PDB entry 6MVR | X-ray diffraction, 1.95 A resolution | chain A

[Chain A]
Name: Aldehyde dehydrogenase
Source organism: Loktanella sp. 3ANDIMAR09
UniProt: A0A0Q3EUQ3 (A0A0Q3EUQ3_9RHOB); residues 1-766 here = UniProt positions 1-766
Chain sequence (767 residues; row label = number of the first residue in the row; numbering starts at 0):
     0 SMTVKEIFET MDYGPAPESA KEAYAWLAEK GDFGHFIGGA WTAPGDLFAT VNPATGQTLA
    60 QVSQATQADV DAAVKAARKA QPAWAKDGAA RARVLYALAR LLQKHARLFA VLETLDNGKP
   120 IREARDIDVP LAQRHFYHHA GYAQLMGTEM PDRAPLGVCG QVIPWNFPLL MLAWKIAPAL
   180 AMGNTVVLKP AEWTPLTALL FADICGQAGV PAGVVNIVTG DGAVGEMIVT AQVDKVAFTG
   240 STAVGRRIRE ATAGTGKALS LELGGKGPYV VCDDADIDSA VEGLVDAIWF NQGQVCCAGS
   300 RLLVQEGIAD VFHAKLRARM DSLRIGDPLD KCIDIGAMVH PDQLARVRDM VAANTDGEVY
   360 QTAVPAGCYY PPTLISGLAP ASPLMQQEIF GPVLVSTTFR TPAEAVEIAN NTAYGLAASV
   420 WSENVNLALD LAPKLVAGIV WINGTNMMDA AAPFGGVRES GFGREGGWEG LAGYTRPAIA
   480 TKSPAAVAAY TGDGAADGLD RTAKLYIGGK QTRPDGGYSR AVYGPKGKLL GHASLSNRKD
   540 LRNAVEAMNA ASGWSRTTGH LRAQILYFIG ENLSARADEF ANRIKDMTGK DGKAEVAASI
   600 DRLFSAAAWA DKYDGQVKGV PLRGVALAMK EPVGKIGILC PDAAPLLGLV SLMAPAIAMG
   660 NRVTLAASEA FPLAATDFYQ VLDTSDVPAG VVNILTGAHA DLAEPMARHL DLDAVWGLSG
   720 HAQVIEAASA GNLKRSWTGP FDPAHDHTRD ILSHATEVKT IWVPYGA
Unresolved in the structure: 0-15, 766
Differences from the reference sequence: expression tag (0)
From the paper describing this entry:
  - catalytic residues: Cys-295
  - mutagenesis - C295A: abolished catalytic activity
  - catalytic residues: Asn-165, Glu-261 (by similarity / conservation)

[Overview]
From the paper: catalytic residues Cys-295, Asn-165 and Glu-261; C295A abolishes catalytic activity.
Chain A is Aldehyde dehydrogenase (Loktanella sp. 3ANDIMAR09); the structure, Structure of a bacterial ALDH16,
was determined by X-ray diffraction, deposited together with 6MVT and 6MVU.
